PDB entry 5BTC | X-ray diffraction, 2.55 A resolution | chains A and C of the 8 polymer chains in the assembly

# Chain A (and C)
Name: DNA gyrase subunit A
Source organism: Mycobacterium tuberculosis (strain ATCC 25618 / H37Rv)
Notes: EC 5.99.1.3; fragment: GyrA 2-500 with IGSG C-terminal tag; chain C of this document is another copy of the same molecule, construct and numbering; everything in this record applies to it too
UniProt: P9WG47 (GYRA_MYCTU); residue numbers follow UniProt; this construct covers 2-500
Sequence (503 residues; numbered 2 to 504; the number before each row is that of its first residue):
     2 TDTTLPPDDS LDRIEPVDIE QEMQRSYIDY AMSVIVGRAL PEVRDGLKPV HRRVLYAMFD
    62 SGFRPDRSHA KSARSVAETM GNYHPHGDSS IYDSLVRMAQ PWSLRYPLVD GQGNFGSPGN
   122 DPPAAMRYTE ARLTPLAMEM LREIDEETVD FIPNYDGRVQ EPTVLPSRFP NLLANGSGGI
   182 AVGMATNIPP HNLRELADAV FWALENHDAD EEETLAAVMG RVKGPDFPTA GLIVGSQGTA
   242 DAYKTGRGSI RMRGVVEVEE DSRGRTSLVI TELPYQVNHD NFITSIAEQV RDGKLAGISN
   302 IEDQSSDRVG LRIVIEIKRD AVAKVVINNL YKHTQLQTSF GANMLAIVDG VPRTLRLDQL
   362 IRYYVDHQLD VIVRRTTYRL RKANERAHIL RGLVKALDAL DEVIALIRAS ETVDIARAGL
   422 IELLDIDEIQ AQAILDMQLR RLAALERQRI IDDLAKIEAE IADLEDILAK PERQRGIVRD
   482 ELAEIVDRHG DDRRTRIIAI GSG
Disordered / not traced: 2-14, 502-504
Modified positions: Y129 (O-phosphotyrosine; PTR)
Construct notes: engineered mutation S90 (Ala in P9WG47); expression tag (501-504)
Swiss-Prot annotation at these positions:
  - active site: Y129 (O-(5'-phospho-DNA)-tyrosine intermediate)
  - modified residue: T2 (N-acetylthreonine)
  - natural variant: S91 (S91P: Confers ciprofloxacin resistance, in clinical isolate), D94 (D94A: Confers ciprofloxacin resistance, in clinical isolate; D94G: Confers ciprofloxacin resistance, in clinical isolate; D94H: Confers ciprofloxacin resistance, in clinical isolate ...)
  - mutagenesis: T80 (T80A: Slight resistance to fluoroquinolones. Hypersusceptibile, 2- to 14-fold higher sensitivity to fluoroquinolones, 2- to 8-fold more efficient in fluoroquinolone-induced DNA cleavage ...), G88 (G88A: Confers fluoroquinolone resistance, IC(50) is 2- to 26-fold higher than wild-type ...), D94 (D94G/H: 25- 45-fold increased resistance to fluoroquinolones, 4- to 8-fold reduction in fluoroquinolone-induced DNA cleavage ...)

# Interface between chain A and chain C
Pairs across the interface - 63 pairs, chain A then chain C:
  K72(A) - G82(C)
  A74(A) - A78(C)
  A74(A) - M81(C)  hydrophobic
  R75(A) - A78(C)
  R75(A) - E79(C)  salt bridge
  R75(A) - N83(C)
  A78(A) - A74(C)
  A78(A) - R75(C)
  A78(A) - A78(C)  hydrophobic
  E79(A) - R75(C)  salt bridge
  M81(A) - A74(C)  hydrophobic
  G82(A) - K72(C)
  N83(A) - R75(C)
  G88(A) - R128(C)
  D89(A) - M127(C)
  D89(A) - R128(C)  salt bridge
  M127(A) - D89(C)
  R128(A) - G88(C)
  R128(A) - D89(C)  salt bridge
  R159(A) - R75(C)
  L401(A) - R409(C)
  D402(A) - R409(C)  salt bridge
  I405(A) - I405(C)  hydrophobic
  I408(A) - L440(C)
  I408(A) - A444(C)
  R409(A) - L401(C)
  R409(A) - D402(C)  salt bridge
  R409(A) - L443(C)
  R409(A) - A445(C)  hydrogen bond (backbone-backbone)
  S411(A) - A445(C)  hydrogen bond (backbone-backbone)
  E412(A) - L446(C)
  V414(A) - E447(C)
  Q433(A) - R441(C)  hydrogen bond
  I435(A) - L440(C)
  L436(A) - Q439(C)
  L436(A) - L440(C)
  L436(A) - R441(C)  hydrogen bond (backbone-backbone)
  D437(A) - Q439(C)  hydrogen bond (backbone-side chain)
  D437(A) - R441(C)  salt bridge
  M438(A) - Q439(C)
  M438(A) - L440(C)  hydrogen bond (backbone-backbone)
  Q439(A) - L436(C)
  Q439(A) - D437(C)  hydrogen bond (side chain-backbone)
  Q439(A) - M438(C)
  L440(A) - I408(C)
  L440(A) - I435(C)
  L440(A) - L436(C)  hydrogen bond (backbone-backbone)
  L440(A) - M438(C)  hydrogen bond (backbone-backbone)
  L440(A) - L440(C)  hydrophobic
  R441(A) - V414(C)
  R441(A) - L436(C)  hydrogen bond (backbone-backbone)
  R441(A) - D437(C)  salt bridge
  L443(A) - I408(C)
  L443(A) - R409(C)
  A444(A) - I408(C)
  A444(A) - S411(C)
  A444(A) - T413(C)
  A444(A) - V414(C)  hydrophobic
  A445(A) - S411(C)  hydrogen bond (backbone-backbone)
  A445(A) - E412(C)
  L446(A) - E412(C)  hydrogen bond (backbone-backbone)
  E447(A) - V414(C)
  R448(A) - R409(C)  hydrogen bond (side chain-backbone)
Interface residues without a listed pair, chain A (40 interface residues in all): S69, H87, S90, Y156, T413
Interface residues without a listed pair, chain C (37 interface residues in all): H87, S90, Y156, R159

# In short
40 residues of chain A face 37 of chain C across their interface; the contacts include 13 hydrogen bonds and 8
salt bridges. Polar contacts include R75(A)-E79(C), D89(A)-R128(C) and D402(A)-R409(C). UniProt lists
active-site residue Y129(A) and 3 mutagenesis sites on chain A.
Chain A and chain C are both DNA gyrase subunit A (Mycobacterium tuberculosis (strain ATCC 25618 / H37Rv));
the structure, Crystal structure of a topoisomerase II complex, was determined by X-ray diffraction, deposited
together with 5BS8, 5BTA, 5BTD, 5BTF, 5BTG, 5BTI, 5BTL and 5BTN.
